Entry 4S20 (X-ray diffraction, 4.70 A resolution (low resolution: residue-level contacts below are approximate; hydrogen-bond / salt-bridge calls are withheld)); this record covers chains D and O of the 8 polymer chains in the assembly.

[Chain D]
Molecule: DNA-directed RNA polymerase subunit beta'
Organism: Escherichia coli
Notes: EC 2.7.7.6
UniProt: K0BCS5 (K0BCS5_ECO1E); residue numbers follow UniProt; this construct covers 1-1407
Sequence (1416 residues; numbered 1 to 1416; the number before each row is that of its first residue):
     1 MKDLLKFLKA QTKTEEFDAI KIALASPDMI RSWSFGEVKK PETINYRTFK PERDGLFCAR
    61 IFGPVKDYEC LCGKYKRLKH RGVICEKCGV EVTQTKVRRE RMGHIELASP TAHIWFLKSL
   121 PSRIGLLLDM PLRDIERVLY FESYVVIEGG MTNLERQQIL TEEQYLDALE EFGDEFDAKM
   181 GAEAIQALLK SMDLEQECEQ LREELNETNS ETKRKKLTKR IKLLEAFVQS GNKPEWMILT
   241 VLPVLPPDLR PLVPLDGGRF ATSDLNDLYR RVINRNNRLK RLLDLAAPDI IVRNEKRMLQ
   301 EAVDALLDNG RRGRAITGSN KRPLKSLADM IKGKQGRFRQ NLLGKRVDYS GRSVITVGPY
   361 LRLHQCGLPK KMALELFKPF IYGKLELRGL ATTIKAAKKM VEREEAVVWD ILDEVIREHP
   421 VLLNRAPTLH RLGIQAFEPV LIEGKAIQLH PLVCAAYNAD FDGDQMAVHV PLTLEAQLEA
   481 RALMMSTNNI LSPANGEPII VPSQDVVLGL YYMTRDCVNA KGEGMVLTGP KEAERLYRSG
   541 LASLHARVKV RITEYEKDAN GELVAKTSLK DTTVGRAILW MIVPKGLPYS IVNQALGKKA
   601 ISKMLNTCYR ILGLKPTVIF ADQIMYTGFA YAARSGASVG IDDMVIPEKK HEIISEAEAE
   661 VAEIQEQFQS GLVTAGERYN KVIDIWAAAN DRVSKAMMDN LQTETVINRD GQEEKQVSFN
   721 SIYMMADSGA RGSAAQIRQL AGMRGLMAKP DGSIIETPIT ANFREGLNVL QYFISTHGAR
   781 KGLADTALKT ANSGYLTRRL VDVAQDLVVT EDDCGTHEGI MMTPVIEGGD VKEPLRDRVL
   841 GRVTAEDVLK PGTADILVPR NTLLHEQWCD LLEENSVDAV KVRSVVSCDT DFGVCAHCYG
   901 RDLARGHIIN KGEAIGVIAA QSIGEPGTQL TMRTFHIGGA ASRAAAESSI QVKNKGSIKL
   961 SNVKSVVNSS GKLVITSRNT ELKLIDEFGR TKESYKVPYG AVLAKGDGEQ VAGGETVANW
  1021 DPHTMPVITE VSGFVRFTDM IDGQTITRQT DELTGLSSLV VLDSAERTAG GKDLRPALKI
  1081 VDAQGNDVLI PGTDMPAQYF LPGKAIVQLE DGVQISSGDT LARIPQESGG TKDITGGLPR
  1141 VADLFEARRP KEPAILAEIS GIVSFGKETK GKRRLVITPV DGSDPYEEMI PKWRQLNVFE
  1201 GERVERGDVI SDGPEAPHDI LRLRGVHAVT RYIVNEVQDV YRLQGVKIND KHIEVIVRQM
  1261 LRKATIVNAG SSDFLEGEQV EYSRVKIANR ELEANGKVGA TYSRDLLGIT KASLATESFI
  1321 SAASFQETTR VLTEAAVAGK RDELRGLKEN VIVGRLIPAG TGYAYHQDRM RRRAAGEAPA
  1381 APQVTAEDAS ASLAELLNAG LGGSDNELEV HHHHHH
Disordered / not traced: 1-11, 848-858, 931-1135, 1377-1416
Sequence notes: expression tag (1408-1416)
Metal / ion sites: Zn2+ site 1: Cys-72, Cys-85; Mg2+: Asp-460, Asp-462 (shared with 1 residue of chain P); Zn2+ site 2: Cys-814, Cys-888, Cys-895, Cys-898

[Chain O]
Molecule: 15-nt DNA strand
Sequence (15 nucleotides; each row starts with the number of its first residue):
     1 ACGACTGAGC CGATG

[How chain D and chain O interact]
Pairs across the interface (21):
  Arg-259(D) / DT14(O)
  Arg-259(D) / DG15(O)
  Phe-260(D) / DG15(O)
  Ala-261(D) / DG15(O)
  Thr-262(D) / DG15(O)
  Ser-263(D) / DG15(O)
  Asp-267(D) / DG15(O)
  Lys-334(D) / DT6(O)
  Leu-343(D) / DT6(O)
  Leu-343(D) / DG7(O)
  Arg-352(D) / DA8(O)
  Ala-426(D) / DG7(O)
  Pro-427(D) / DT6(O)
  Gln-465(D) / DG7(O)
  Ala-787(D) / DC5(O)
  Thr-790(D) / DC5(O)
  Ala-791(D) / DC5(O)
  Tyr-795(D) / DG3(O)
  Tyr-795(D) / DC5(O)
  Arg-798(D) / DT6(O)
  Glu-1327(D) / DG3(O)
Other interface residues (no listed pair), chain D (20 interface residues in all): Leu-255, Gly-794
Other interface residues (no listed pair), chain O (9 interface residues in all): DA4, DG9

[Overview]
20 residues of chain D face 9 of chain O across their interface. Cys-72(D) and Cys-85(D) coordinate Zn2+ site
1. The Mg2+ site is built by Asp-460(D) and Asp-462(D).
Chain D is DNA-directed RNA polymerase subunit beta' (Escherichia coli) and chain O is a 15-nt DNA strand; the
structure, Structural basis for transcription reactivation by RapA, was determined by X-ray diffraction.
